Entry 7TAG (electron microscopy, 2.70 A resolution); this record covers chains A and B of the 4 polymer chains in the assembly.

Chain A:
Protein: viral protein 1
Source organism: enterovirus D68
UniProt: A0A097BW12 (A0A097BW12_HED68); residues 1-296 here correspond to UniProt positions 565-860 (UniProt number = residue number + 564)
Sequence (296 residues; each row starts with the number of its first residue):
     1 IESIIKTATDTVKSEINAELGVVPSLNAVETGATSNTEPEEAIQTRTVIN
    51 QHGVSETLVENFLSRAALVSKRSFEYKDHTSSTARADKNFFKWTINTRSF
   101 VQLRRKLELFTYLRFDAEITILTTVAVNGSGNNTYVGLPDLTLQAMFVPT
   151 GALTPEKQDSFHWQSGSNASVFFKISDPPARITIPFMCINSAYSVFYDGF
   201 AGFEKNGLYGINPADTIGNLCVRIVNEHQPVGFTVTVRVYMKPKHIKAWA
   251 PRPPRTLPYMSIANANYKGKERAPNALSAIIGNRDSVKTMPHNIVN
Residues lining bound ligands: win63843 (W11; 3-{3,5-dimethyl-4-[3-(3-methyl-isoxazol-5-yl)-propoxy]-phenyl}-5-trifluoromethyl-[1,2,4]oxadiazole): Trp93, Ile95, Thr97, Phe115, Ala117, Ile119, Ile121, Ala145, Met146, Phe147, Ala169, Ser170, Val171, Ile182, Ile184, Met187, Tyr193, Ile217, Leu220, Val239

Chain B:
Protein: viral protein 2
Source organism: enterovirus D68
UniProt: A0A097BW12 (A0A097BW12_HED68); residues 10-247 here correspond to UniProt positions 79-316 (UniProt number = residue number + 69)
Sequence (238 residues; each row starts with the number of its first residue):
    10 SDRVLQLKLGNSAIVTQEAANYCCAYGEWPNYLPDHEAVAIDKPTQPETA
    60 TDRFYTLKSVKWETGSTGWWWKLPDALNNIGMFGQNVQHHYLYRSGFLIH
   110 VQCNATKFHQGALLVVAIPEHQRGAHNTNTSPGFDDIMKGEEGGTFNHPY
   160 VLDDGTSLACATIFPHQWINLRTNNSATIVLPWMNAAPMDFPLRHNQWTL
   210 AIIPVVPLGTRTTSSMVPITVSIAPMCCEFNGLRHAIT

Interface between chain A and chain B:
Pairs across the interface - 98 pairs, chain A then chain B:
  Val29(A) with Trp177(B)
  Glu30(A) with Gln176(B); Trp177(B), hydrogen bond (backbone-backbone); Asn179(B), hydrogen bond; Thr182(B), hydrogen bond; Asn183(B)
  Thr31(A) with Ala29(B); Gln176(B), hydrogen bond (backbone-side chain)
  Gly32(A) with His175(B)
  Thr111(A) with Pro128(B); Glu129(B)
  Tyr112(A) with Glu129(B), hydrogen bond; Met193(B), hydrophobic; Asn194(B); Ala195(B)
  Asn190(A) with Ala195(B); Ala196(B)
  Ser191(A) with Ala195(B), hydrogen bond (backbone-backbone)
  Ala192(A) with Ala195(B)
  Phe196(A) with Glu129(B); Gln131(B)
  Tyr197(A) with Glu129(B); Gln131(B), hydrogen bond (backbone-side chain); His204(B)
  Asp198(A) with Lys81(B), salt bridge; Glu129(B), hydrogen bond (backbone-side chain); His130(B); Ile146(B); His204(B); Asn205(B), hydrogen bond (backbone-backbone); Thr208(B)
  Gly199(A) with Arg203(B); His204(B)
  Phe200(A) with Gly142(B); Phe143(B), hydrophobic; Arg203(B), hydrogen bond (backbone-backbone)
  Gly202(A) with Arg203(B)
  Phe203(A) with Tyr100(B), hydrophobic; Phe200(B), hydrophobic; Arg203(B), hydrogen bond (backbone-side chain)
  Glu204(A) with Arg203(B), hydrogen bond (backbone-side chain)
  Lys205(A) with Phe143(B); Arg203(B)
  Tyr209(A) with His130(B); Gln131(B); Arg132(B), hydrogen bond (side chain-backbone); Pro141(B); Ile146(B)
  Gly210(A) with Gln131(B)
  Ala250(A) with Tyr35(B); Met193(B), hydrophobic
  Pro251(A) with Ile172(B); Phe173(B)
  Arg252(A) with Ile127(B); Pro128(B), hydrogen bond (side chain-backbone); Glu129(B), hydrogen bond (side chain-backbone); His130(B); Phe173(B)
  Pro253(A) with Thr165(B); Ser166(B); Cys169(B); Ile172(B); Phe173(B)
  Pro254(A) with Thr165(B); Ser166(B)
  Arg255(A) with Asp163(B), hydrogen bond (side chain-backbone); Gly164(B)
  Thr256(A) with Gly164(B), hydrogen bond (backbone-backbone); Thr165(B), hydrogen bond (side chain-backbone); Ser166(B)
  Leu257(A) with Gly164(B), hydrogen bond (backbone-backbone)
  Met260(A) with Thr137(B); Asn138(B)
  Asn264(A) with Asn138(B), hydrogen bond (side chain-backbone); Thr139(B); Ser140(B), hydrogen bond
  Ala265(A) with Gly133(B); Asp163(B)
  Asn266(A) with Gly133(B); Ala134(B), hydrogen bond (side chain-backbone); Thr137(B), hydrogen bond (side chain-backbone); Asn138(B); Thr139(B), hydrogen bond (side chain-backbone); Pro141(B)
  Tyr267(A) with Gly133(B); Ala134(B), hydrogen bond (backbone-backbone); His135(B); Asn136(B), hydrogen bond (backbone-backbone); His157(B), hydrogen bond; Asp162(B), hydrogen bond; Asp163(B); Gly164(B)
  Lys268(A) with Asn136(B)
  Leu277(A) with His135(B); His157(B); Tyr159(B)
  Ser278(A) with Tyr159(B)
  Ile280(A) with Tyr159(B), hydrogen bond (backbone-side chain)
Interface residues without a listed pair, chain A (41 interface residues in all): Ser194, Val195, Ala263, Ala279
Interface residues without a listed pair, chain B (53 interface residues in all): Asn30, Met147, Asn156, Val160, Leu161, Ala170

Summary:
The interface between chain A and chain B involves 41 residues on one side and 53 on the other; the contacts
include 29 hydrogen bonds and 1 salt bridge. Among the polar pairs are Asp198(A)-Lys81(B), Glu30(A)-Asn179(B)
and Glu30(A)-Thr182(B). Bound to chain A: win63843.
Here chain A is viral protein 1 and chain B is viral protein 2, both from enterovirus D68. Entry 7TAG (Cryo-EM
structure of Human Enterovirus D68 US/MO/14-18947 strain virion in complex with pleconaril) was determined by
electron microscopy.
